PDB entry 7A5O | electron microscopy, 2.95 A resolution | chains B and F of the 10 polymer chains in the assembly

# Chain B (and F)
Name: Mucin-2
From: Homo sapiens
Notes: chain F of this document is another copy of the same molecule, construct and numbering; everything in this record applies to it too
UniProt: Q02817 (MUC2_HUMAN); residue numbers follow UniProt; this construct covers 21-1397
Amino-acid sequence (1383 residues; row label = number of the first residue in the row):
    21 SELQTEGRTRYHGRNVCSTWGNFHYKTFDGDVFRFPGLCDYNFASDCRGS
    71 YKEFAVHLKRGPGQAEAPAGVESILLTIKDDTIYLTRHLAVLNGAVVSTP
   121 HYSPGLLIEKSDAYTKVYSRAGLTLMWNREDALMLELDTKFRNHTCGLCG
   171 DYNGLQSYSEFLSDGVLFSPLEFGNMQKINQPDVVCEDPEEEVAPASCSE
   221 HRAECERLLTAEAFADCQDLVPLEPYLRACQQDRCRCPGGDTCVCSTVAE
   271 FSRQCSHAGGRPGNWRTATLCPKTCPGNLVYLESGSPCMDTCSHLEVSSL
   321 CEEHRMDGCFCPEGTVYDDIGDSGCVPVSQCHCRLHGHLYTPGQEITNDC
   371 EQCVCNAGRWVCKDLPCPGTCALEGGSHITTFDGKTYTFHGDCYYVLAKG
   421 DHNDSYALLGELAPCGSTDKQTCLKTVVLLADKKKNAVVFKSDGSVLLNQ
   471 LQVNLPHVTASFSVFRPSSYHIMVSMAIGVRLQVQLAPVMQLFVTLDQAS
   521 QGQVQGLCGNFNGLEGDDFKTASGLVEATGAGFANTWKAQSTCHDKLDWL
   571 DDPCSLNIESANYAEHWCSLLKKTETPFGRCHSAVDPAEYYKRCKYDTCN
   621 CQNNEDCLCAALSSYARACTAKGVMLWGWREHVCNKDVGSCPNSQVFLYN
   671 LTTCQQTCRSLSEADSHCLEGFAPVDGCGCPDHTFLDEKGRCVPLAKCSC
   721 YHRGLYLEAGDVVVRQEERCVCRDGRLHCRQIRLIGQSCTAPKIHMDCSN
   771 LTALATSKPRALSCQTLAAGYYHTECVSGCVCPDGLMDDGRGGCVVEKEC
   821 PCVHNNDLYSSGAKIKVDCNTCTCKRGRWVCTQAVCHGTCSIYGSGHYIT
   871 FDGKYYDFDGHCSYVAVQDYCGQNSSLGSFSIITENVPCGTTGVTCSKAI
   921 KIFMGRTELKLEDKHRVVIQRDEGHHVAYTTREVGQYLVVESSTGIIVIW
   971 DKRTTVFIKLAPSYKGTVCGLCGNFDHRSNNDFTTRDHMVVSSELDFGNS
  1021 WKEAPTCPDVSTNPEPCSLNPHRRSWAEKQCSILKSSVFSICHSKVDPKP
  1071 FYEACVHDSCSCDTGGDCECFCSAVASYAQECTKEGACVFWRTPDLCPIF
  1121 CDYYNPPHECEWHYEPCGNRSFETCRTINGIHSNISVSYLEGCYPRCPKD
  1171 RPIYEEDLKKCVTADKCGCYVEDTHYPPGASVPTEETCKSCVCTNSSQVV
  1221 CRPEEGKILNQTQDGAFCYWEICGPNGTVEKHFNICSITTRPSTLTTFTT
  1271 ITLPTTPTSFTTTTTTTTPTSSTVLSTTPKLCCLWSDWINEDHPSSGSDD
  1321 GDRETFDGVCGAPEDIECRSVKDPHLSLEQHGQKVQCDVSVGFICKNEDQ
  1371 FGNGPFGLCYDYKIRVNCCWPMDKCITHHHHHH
Unresolved in the structure: 21-34, 722-723, 734-738, 750-1403 (chain F: 21-1301, 1392-1403)
Cystine bridges: Cys37-Cys169, Cys59-Cys206, Cys67-Cys166, Cys218-Cys255, Cys225-Cys250, Cys237-Cys275, Cys257-Cys263, Cys265-Cys291, Cys295-Cys329, Cys308-Cys321, Cys312-Cys351, Cys331-Cys345, Cys353-Cys375, Cys370-Cys387, Cys373-Cys382, Cys391-Cys528, Cys413-Cys563, Cys435-Cys443, Cys574-Cys619, Cys588-Cys614, Cys601-Cys639, Cys621-Cys627, Cys629-Cys654, Cys661-Cys698, Cys674-Cys688, Cys678-Cys718, Cys700-Cys712, Cys720-Cys742, Cys740-Cys749
Covalent attachments: N-acetylglucosamine (NAG) linked to Asn163, Asn670
Construct notes: conflict Thr1325 (Pro in Q02817); expression tag (1398-1403)
Ion coordination: Ca2+ site 1: Asp171, Asn173, Leu175, Glu180; Ca2+ site 2: Asn530, Asn532, Leu534, Asp537, Asp538
Curated features (UniProtKB/Swiss-Prot):
  - binding site (Ca(2+)): Asp49, Asp171, Asn173, Leu175, Glu180, Asp403, Asn530, Asn532, Leu534, Asp537, Asp538, Asp872, Asn994, Asp996, Arg998, Asn1001, Asp1002, Asn1310, Asp1312, His1313 and 7 more in UniProt
  - binding site (Cu(+)): Met146, Met154, Met326
  - binding site (Cu(2+)): Glu156, His277, His324
  - modified residue: Ser21 (Phosphoserine)
  - glycosylation: Asn163 (N-linked (GlcNAc...) asparagine), Asn423 (N-linked (GlcNAc...) asparagine), Asn670 (N-linked (GlcNAc...) asparagine), Asn770 (N-linked (GlcNAc...) asparagine), Asn894 (N-linked (GlcNAc...) asparagine), Asn1139 (N-linked (GlcNAc...) asparagine), Asn1154 (N-linked (GlcNAc...) asparagine), Asn1215 (N-linked (GlcNAc...) asparagine), Asn1230 (N-linked (GlcNAc...) asparagine), Asn1246 (N-linked (GlcNAc...) asparagine), Thr1266 (O-linked (GalNAc) threonine), Thr1267 (O-linked (GalNAc) threonine), Thr1269 (O-linked (GalNAc) threonine), Thr1270 (O-linked (GalNAc) threonine), Thr1272 (O-linked (GalNAc) threonine), Thr1275 (O-linked (GalNAc) threonine), Thr1276 (O-linked (GalNAc) threonine), Thr1281 (O-linked (GalNAc) threonine), Thr1282 (O-linked (GalNAc) threonine), Thr1287 (O-linked (GalNAc) threonine) and 5 more in UniProt
  - mutagenesis: His32 (H32A: Decreased binding to Cu(2+)), Met146 (M146L: Decreased binding to Cu(1+) without affecting binding to Cu(2+). Abolished binding to Cu(1+); when associated with L-154 and V-326), Met154 (M154L: Decreased binding to Cu(1+) without affecting binding to Cu(2+). Abolished binding to Cu(1+); when associated with L-146 and V-326), His277 (H277A: Decreased binding to Cu(2+)), Glu322 (E322A: Decreased binding to Cu(2+)), Met326 (M326V: Decreased binding to Cu(1+) without affecting binding to Cu(2+). Abolished binding to Cu(1+); when associated with L-146 and L-154), Cys1088 (C1088A: Does not abolish homodimerization. Does not abolish ability to form filaments; when associated with A-1130), Cys1130 (C1130A: Impaired formation of intermolecular disulfide bonds; inducing a mixture of monomers and homodimers. Does not abolish ability to form filaments; when associated with A-1088)
Reported in the primary citation:
  - mutagenesis - C1088A, C1088A/C1130A, C1130A: unchanged expression

# How chain B and chain F interact
Contacting residue pairs (17):
  Leu95(B) - Pro1375(F)  hydrophobic
  Thr102(B) - Phe1376(F)
  Tyr104(B) - Pro1375(F)
  Tyr104(B) - Phe1376(F)  hydrophobic
  His108(B) - Leu1346(F)
  His108(B) - Gln1350(F)
  Leu109(B) - Leu1346(F)  hydrophobic
  Leu109(B) - Gln1350(F)
  Leu109(B) - His1351(F)
  Leu109(B) - Tyr1380(F)
  Val111(B) - Phe1376(F)  hydrophobic
  Val111(B) - Tyr1380(F)
  Asn113(B) - Phe1376(F)
  Gly114(B) - Phe1376(F)
  Val116(B) - Lys1342(F)
  Val116(B) - Tyr1380(F)  hydrophobic
  Ser118(B) - Lys1342(F)
Interface residues without a listed pair, chain B (11 interface residues in all): Val117
Interface residues without a listed pair, chain F (10 interface residues in all): Asp1343, Asn1373, Gly1374

# In short
11 residues of chain B and 10 residues of chain F are in contact. Covalently linked N-acetylglucosamine: at
Asn163(B) and Asn670(B). From UniProt: 27 Ca2+-binding residues, 3 Cu+-binding residues, 3 Cu2+-binding
residues and 8 mutagenesis sites on chain B. The paper reports that C1088A, C1088A/C1130A and C1130A of chain
B leave expression unchanged.
Both chains are Mucin-2 (Homo sapiens). Entry 7A5O (Human MUC2 AAs 21-1397) was determined by electron
microscopy, deposited together with 6TM2 and 6TM6.
